PDB entry 6BMS | X-ray diffraction, 2.44 A resolution | chain A

[Chain A]
Molecule: Palmitoyltransferase
Organism: Danio rerio
Notes: EC 2.3.1.225
UniProt: F1QXD3 (F1QXD3_DANRE); the construct has insertions or renumbered stretches relative to UniProt, so the offset changes along the chain: -6 to 84 = UniProt 1-91; 86-322 = UniProt 96-332
Sequence (341 residues; each row starts with the number of its first residue; note: 1 number in that range is skipped by the numbering (no residue carries it; nothing is unmodelled there); a row labelled like 84A-84D holds insertion residues (84A, then the next letters in order); numbers below 1 keep their minus sign (Gly-12 is residue -12)):
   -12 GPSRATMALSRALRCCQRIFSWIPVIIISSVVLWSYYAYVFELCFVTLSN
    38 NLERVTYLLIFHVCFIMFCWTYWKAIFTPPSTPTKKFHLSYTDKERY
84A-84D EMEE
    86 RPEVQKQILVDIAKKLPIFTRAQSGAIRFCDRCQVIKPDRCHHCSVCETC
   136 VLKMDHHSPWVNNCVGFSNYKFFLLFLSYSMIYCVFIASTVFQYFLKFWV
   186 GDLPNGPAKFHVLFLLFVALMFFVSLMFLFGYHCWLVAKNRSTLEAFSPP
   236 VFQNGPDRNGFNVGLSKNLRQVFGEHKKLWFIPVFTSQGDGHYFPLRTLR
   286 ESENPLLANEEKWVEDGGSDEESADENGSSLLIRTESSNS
Not modelled in the structure: -12 to 0, 35-36, 84A-84D, 189-192, 289-325
Construct notes: expression tag (-12 to -7, 323-325); engineered mutation Ser143 (Cys153 in F1QXD3)
Metal / ion sites: Zn2+ site 1: Cys115, Cys118, His128, Cys135; Zn2+ site 2: Cys129, Cys132, His142, Cys149
UniProt features mapped onto this chain:
  - binding site (Zn(2+)): Cys115, Cys118, His128, Cys129, Cys132, Cys135, His142, Cys149
  - binding site (substrate): Lys122

[In short]
Cys115, Cys118, His128 and Cys135 form the Zn2+ site 1. The Zn2+ site 2 is built by Cys129, Cys132, His142 and
Cys149. UniProt lists 8 Zn2+-binding residues and substrate-binding residue Lys122.
Chain A is Palmitoyltransferase (Danio rerio); the structure, Palmitoyltransferase structure, was determined
by X-ray diffraction, deposited together with 6BML and 6BMN.
